6VO3 - chains H and A of the 12 polymer chains in the assembly; structure by electron microscopy, 4.25 A resolution (low resolution: residue-level contacts below are approximate; hydrogen-bond / salt-bridge calls are withheld).

# Chain H
Name: PGV04 heavy chain
Organism: Homo sapiens
Sequence (228 residues; numbered 1 to 216 plus 12 insertion-coded residues; the number before each row is that of its first residue; a row labelled like 52A-52B holds insertion residues (52A, then the next letters in order)):
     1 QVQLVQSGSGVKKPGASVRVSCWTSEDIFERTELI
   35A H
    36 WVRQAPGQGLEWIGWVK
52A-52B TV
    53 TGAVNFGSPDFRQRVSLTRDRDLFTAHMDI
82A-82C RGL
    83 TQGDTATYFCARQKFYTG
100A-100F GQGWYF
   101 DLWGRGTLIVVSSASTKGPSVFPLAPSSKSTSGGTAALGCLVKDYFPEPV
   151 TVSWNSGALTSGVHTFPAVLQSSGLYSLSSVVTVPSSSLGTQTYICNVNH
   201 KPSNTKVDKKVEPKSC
Not modelled in the structure: 114-216
Cystine bridges: Cys22-Cys92

# Chain A
Name: AMC009 SOSIP.v4.2 envelope glycoprotein gp120
Organism: Human immunodeficiency virus 1
Sequence (482 residues; each row starts with the number of its first residue; note: 26 numbers in that range are skipped by the numbering (no residue carries them; nothing is unmodelled there); a row labelled like 134A-134T holds insertion residues (134A, then the next letters in order)):
    29 ARADKLWVTVYYGVPVWKEATTTLFCASDAKAYDTEVRNVWATHACVPTD
    79 PNPQEVVLENVTENFNMWKNDMVEQMHEDIISLWDQSLKPCVKLTPLCVT
   129 LNCTDY
134A-134T VGNATNASTTNATGGIGGTV
   150 ERGEIKNCSFNITTSIRDKVQKEYALFYKLDIVPI
184A-184E DNDNT
   188 NNSYRLINCNTSVIKQACPKVSFEPIPIHYCAPAGFAILKCNDKKFNGTG
   238 PCTNVSTVQCTHGIRPVVSTQLLLNGSLAEKEVVIRSQNFTNNAKVIIVQ
   288 LNESVVINCTRPNNNTRKSIHIA
   313 PGRWFYTTGAI
  323A I
   324 GDIRQAHCNISRVKWNNTLKQIATKLREQFKN
   357 KTIAFNQSSGGDPEIVMHSFNCGGEFFYCNTTQLFNSTWND
   403 TEVSNYNDITHITLPCRIKQIINMWQKVGKAMYAPPIRGQIRCSSNITGL
   453 LLTRDGGSNEN
463A-463C KTS
   464 ETETFRPAGGDMRDNWRSELYKYKVVKIEPLGVAPTKCKRRVVQ
Not modelled in the structure: 29-34, 59-65, 134A-134T, 184A-184E, 403-412, 503-507
Cystine bridges: Cys54-Cys74, Cys119-Cys205, Cys126-Cys196, Cys131-Cys157, Cys218-Cys247, Cys228-Cys239, Cys296-Cys331, Cys378-Cys445, Cys385-Cys418
Glycans and other covalent adducts: N-acetylglucosamine (NAG) linked to Asn88, Asn197, Asn234, Asn241, Asn262, Asn276, Asn362, Asn386, Asn392, Asn396, Asn448, Asn463
From the paper describing this entry:
  - post-translational modification sites: Asn156, Asn160, Asn332 (proposed by the authors, not directly observed)

# Chain H / chain A interface
Contacting residue pairs (35):
  Trp47(H) with Gly459(A)
  Trp50(H) with Asn280(A); Ala281(A)
  Val52B(H) with Gln428(A)
  Thr53(H) with Ile371(A); Gln428(A); Gly472(A)
  Gly54(H) with Gly366(A); Gly367(A)
  Val56(H) with Ser365(A)
  Asn57(H) with Asn280(A); Arg456(A); Asp457(A); Gly458(A)
  Phe58(H) with Asp457(A); Gly458(A); Gly459(A)
  Gly59(H) with Gly459(A); Ser460(A)
  Ser60(H) with Ser460(A)
  Arg64(H) with Asp457(A); Gly458(A); Arg469(A)
  Arg71(H) with Asp368(A); Gln428(A)
  Arg73(H) with Gln428(A); Val430(A)
  Asp74(H) with Val430(A)
  Tyr98(H) with Lys282(A)
  Gly100(H) with Gln275(A); Asn276(A)
  Gly100A(H) with Asn276(A)
  Trp100D(H) with Asn279(A); Asn280(A); Ala281(A)
Other interface residues (no listed pair), chain H (21 interface residues in all): Leu34, Thr99, Gly100C
Other interface residues (no listed pair), chain A (21 interface residues in all): Gly473

# Overview
The chain H/chain A interface involves 21 residues from each chain. N-acetylglucosamine is covalently linked
to Asn88(A), Asn197(A), Asn234(A), Asn241(A), Asn262(A) and Asn276(A) and 6 more. From the paper: modification
sites Asn156(A), Asn160(A) and Asn332(A).
Here chain H is PGV04 heavy chain (Homo sapiens) and chain A is AMC009 SOSIP.v4.2 envelope glycoprotein gp120
(Human immunodeficiency virus 1). Entry 6VO3 (AMC009 SOSIP.v4.2 in complex with PGV04 Fab) was determined by
electron microscopy.
